PDB entry 9D3D | electron microscopy, 3.41 A resolution | chains C and H of the 8 polymer chains in the assembly

== Chain C ==
Molecule: HIV-1 BG505 DS-SOSIP gp120
From: Human immunodeficiency virus 1
Reference sequence: Q2N0S6 (Q2N0S6_9HIV1); the construct lacks a stretch of the UniProt sequence and is renumbered around it, so the offset changes along the chain: 31-141 = UniProt 30-140; 150-185 = UniProt 141-176; 189-309 = UniProt 188-308; 312-321 = UniProt 309-318; 2 more segments
Amino-acid sequence (481 residues; each row starts with the number of its first residue; note: 14 numbers in that range are skipped by the numbering (no residue carries them; nothing is unmodelled there); a row labelled like 185A-185K holds insertion residues (185A, then the next letters in order)):
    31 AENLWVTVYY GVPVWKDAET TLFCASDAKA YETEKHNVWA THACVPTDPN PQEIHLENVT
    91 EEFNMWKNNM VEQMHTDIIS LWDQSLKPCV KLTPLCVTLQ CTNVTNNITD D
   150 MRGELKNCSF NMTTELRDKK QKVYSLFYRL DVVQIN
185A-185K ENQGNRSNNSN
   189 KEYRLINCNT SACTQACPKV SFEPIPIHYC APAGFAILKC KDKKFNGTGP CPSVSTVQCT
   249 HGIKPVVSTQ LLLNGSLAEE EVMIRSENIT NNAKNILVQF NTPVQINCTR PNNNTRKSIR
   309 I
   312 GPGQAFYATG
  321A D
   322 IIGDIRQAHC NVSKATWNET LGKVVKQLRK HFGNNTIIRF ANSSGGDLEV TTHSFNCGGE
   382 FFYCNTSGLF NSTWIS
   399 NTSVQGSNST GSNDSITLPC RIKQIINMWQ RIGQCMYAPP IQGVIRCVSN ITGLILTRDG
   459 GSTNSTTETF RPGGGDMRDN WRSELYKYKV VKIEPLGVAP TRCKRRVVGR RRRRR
Not modelled in the structure: 31, 185A-185K, 399-409, 506-513
Construct notes: conflict Cys201 (Ile200 in Q2N0S6), Asn332 (Thr330 in Q2N0S6), Cys433 (Ala430 in Q2N0S6), Cys501 (Ala498 in Q2N0S6); expression tag (509-513)
Disulfide bonds: Cys54-Cys74, Cys119-Cys205, Cys126-Cys196, Cys131-Cys157, Cys201-Cys433, Cys218-Cys247, Cys228-Cys239, Cys296-Cys331, Cys378-Cys445, Cys385-Cys418
Covalent attachments: N-acetylglucosamine (NAG) linked to Asn88, Asn133, Asn137, Asn156, Asn160, Asn197, Asn234, Asn262, Asn276, Asn295, Asn301, Asn332, Asn339, Asn355, Asn363, Asn386, Asn392, Asn448

== Chain H ==
Molecule: PGT145 R100aS Heavy Chain
From: Homo sapiens
Amino-acid sequence (244 residues; numbered 1 to 222 plus 24 insertion-coded residues; 2 numbers in that range are skipped by the numbering (no residue carries them; nothing is unmodelled there); the number before each row is that of its first residue; a row labelled like 52A-52C holds insertion residues (52A, then the next letters in order)):
     1 QVQLVQSGAE VKKPGSSVKV SCKASGNSFS NHDVHWVRQA TGQGLEWMGW MS
52A-52C HEG
    53 DKTGLAQKFQ GRV
    68 TITRDSGAST VYMEL
82A-82C RGL
    83 TADDTAIYYC LTGSKHRL
100A-100R SDYFLYNEYGPNYEEWGD
   101 YLATLDVWGH GTAVTVSSAS TKGPSVFPLA PSSKSTSGGT AALGCLVKDY FPEPVTVSWN
   161 SGALTSGVHT FPAVLQSSGL YSLSSVVTVP SSSLGTQTYI CNVNHKPSNT KVDKKVEPKS
   221 CD
Not modelled in the structure: 119-222
Modified / non-standard residues: Tyr100F (O-sulfo-L-tyrosine; TYS); Tyr100I (O-sulfo-L-tyrosine; TYS)
Disulfide bonds: Cys22-Cys92

== How chain C and chain H interact ==
Pairs across the interface (7; chain C residue first):
  Lys121(C) - Tyr100I(H)
  Thr123(C) - Tyr100I(H)
  Pro124(C) - Gly100J(H)
  Arg166(C) - Tyr100F(H)
  Arg166(C) - Glu100H(H)
  Lys169(C) - Pro100K(H)
  Lys169(C) - Glu100N(H)  salt bridge
Interface residues without a listed pair, chain C (8 interface residues in all): Val127, Asn160, Thr162
Interface residues without a listed pair, chain H (7 interface residues in all): Asn100L

== In short ==
8 residues of chain C and 7 residues of chain H are in contact; the contacts include 1 salt bridge. The
salt-bridged pair is Lys169(C)-Glu100N(H).
Chain C is HIV-1 BG505 DS-SOSIP gp120 (Human immunodeficiency virus 1) and chain H is PGT145 R100aS Heavy
Chain (Homo sapiens); the structure, Cryo-EM structure of PGT145 R100aS Fab bound to HIV-1 BG505 DS-SOSIP.664
Env trimer, was determined by electron microscopy, deposited together with 9D1W.
